6BX3 - chains K and B of the 7 polymer chains in the assembly; structure by electron microscopy, 4.30 A resolution (low resolution: residue-level contacts below are approximate; hydrogen-bond / salt-bridge calls are withheld).

[Chain K]
Molecule: COMPASS component BRE2
From: Saccharomyces cerevisiae (strain ATCC 204508 / S288c)
UniProt: P43132 (BRE2_YEAST); numbering as in UniProt (aligned over 87-503)
Amino-acid sequence (417 residues; row label = number of the first residue in the row):
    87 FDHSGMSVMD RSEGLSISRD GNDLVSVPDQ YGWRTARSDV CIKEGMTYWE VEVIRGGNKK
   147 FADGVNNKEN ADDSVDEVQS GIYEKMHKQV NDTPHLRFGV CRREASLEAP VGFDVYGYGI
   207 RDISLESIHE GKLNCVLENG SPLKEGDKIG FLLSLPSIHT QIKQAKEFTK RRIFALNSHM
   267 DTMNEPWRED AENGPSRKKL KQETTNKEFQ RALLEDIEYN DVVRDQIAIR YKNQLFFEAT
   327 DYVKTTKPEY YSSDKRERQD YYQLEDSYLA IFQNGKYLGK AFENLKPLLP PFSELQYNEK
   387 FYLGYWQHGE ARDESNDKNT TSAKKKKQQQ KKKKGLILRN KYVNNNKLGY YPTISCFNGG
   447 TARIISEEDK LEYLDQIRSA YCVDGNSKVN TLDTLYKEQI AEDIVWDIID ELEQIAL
Not modelled in the structure: 143-178, 243-351, 372-432
Swiss-Prot annotation at these positions:
  - binding site (DNA): K318
  - modified residue: S227 (Phosphoserine)

[Chain B]
Molecule: COMPASS component SWD1
From: Saccharomyces cerevisiae (strain ATCC 204508 / S288c)
UniProt: P39706 (SWD1_YEAST); residue numbers follow UniProt; this construct covers 2-413
Amino-acid sequence (412 residues; row label = number of the first residue in the row):
     2 NILLQDPFAV LKEHPEKLTH TIENPLRTEC LQFSPCGDYL ALGCANGALV IYDMDTFRPI
    62 CVPGNMLGAH VRPITSIAWS PDGRLLLTSS RDWSIKLWDL SKPSKPLKEI RFDSPIWGCQ
   122 WLDAKRRLCV ATIFEESDAY VIDFSNDPVA SLLSKSDEKQ LSSTPDHGYV LVCTVHTKHP
   182 NIIIVGTSKG WLDFYKFHSL YQTECIHSLK ITSSNIKHLI VSQNGERLAI NCSDRTIRQY
   242 EISIDDENSA VELTLEHKYQ DVINKLQWNC ILFSNNTAEY LVASTHGSSA HELYIWETTS
   302 GTLVRVLEGA EEELIDINWD FYSMSIVSNG FESGNVYVWS VVIPPKWSAL APDFEEVEEN
   362 VDYLEKEDEF DEVDEAEQQQ GLEQEEEIAI DLRTREQYDV RGNNLLVERF TI
Not modelled in the structure: 158-170
Swiss-Prot annotation at these positions:
  - binding site (DNA): R236, K266
From the paper describing this entry:
  - mutagenesis - D375A/E376A: decreased catalytic activity on H3K4 methylation

[Chain K / chain B interface]
Residue-residue contacts (12):
  H181(K) with E368(B)
  R183(K) with D372(B)
  P196(K) with F371(B)
  G198(K) with E373(B)
  R207(K) with D372(B)
  I209(K) with D369(B)
  G217(K) with E373(B)
  K218(K) with E373(B); E376(B)
  L219(K) with E373(B); E376(B)
  F443(K) with F371(B)
Also at the interface, not in a pair above, chain K (14 interface residues in all): Y117, G118, I214, H215
Also at the interface, not in a pair above, chain B (7 interface residues in all): L365
From the paper, about this interface:
  - interface residues, chain K: R183(K)
  - interface residues, chain B: K367(B), E370(B)

[In short]
14 residues of chain K face 7 of chain B across their interface. UniProt lists DNA-binding residue K318(K) on
chain K; DNA-binding residues R236(B) and K266(B) on chain B. From the paper: D375A/E376A of chain B reduce
catalytic activity on H3K4 methylation; interface residues R183(K) and K367(B) among others.
Chain K is COMPASS component BRE2 and chain B is COMPASS component SWD1, both from Saccharomyces cerevisiae
(strain ATCC 204508 / S288c); the structure, Structure of histone H3k4 methyltransferase, was determined by
electron microscopy (same publication as 6E29).
